6Z16 - chains A and B of the 14 polymer chains in the assembly; structure by electron microscopy, 2.98 A resolution.

Chain A:
Protein: Multisubunit Na+/H+ antiporter, A subunit
Source organism: Anoxybacillus flavithermus (strain DSM 21510 / WK1)
UniProtKB: B7GL84 (B7GL84_ANOFW); numbering as in UniProt (aligned over 1-821)
Amino-acid sequence (821 residues; row label = number of the first residue in the row):
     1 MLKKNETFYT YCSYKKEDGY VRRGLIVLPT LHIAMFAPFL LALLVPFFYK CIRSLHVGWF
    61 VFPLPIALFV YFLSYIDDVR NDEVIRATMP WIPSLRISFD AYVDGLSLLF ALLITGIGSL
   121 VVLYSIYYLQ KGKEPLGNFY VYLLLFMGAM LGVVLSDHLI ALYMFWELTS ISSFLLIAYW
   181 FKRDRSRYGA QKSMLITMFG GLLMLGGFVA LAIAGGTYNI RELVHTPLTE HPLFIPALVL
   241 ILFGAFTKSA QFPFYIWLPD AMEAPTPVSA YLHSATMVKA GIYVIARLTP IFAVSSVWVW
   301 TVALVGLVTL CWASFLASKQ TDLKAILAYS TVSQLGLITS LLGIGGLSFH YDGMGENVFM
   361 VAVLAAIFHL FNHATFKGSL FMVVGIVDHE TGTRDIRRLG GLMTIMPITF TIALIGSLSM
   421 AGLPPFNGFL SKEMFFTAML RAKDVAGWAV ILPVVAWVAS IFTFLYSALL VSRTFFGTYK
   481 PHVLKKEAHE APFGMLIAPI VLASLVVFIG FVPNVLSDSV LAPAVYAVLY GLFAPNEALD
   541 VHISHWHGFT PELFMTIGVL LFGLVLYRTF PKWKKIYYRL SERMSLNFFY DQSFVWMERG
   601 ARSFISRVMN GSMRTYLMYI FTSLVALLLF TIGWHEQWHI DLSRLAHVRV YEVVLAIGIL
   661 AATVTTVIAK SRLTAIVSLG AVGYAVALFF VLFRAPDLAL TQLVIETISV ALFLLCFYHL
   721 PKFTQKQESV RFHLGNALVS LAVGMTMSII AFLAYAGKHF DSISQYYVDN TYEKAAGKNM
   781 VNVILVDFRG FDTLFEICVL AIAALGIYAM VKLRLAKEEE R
Not modelled in the structure: 1-28, 817-821
Ion coordination: K+ near Gln702 (its only coordinating residue here)
Ligand contacts:
  - phosphatidylethanolamine (PTY), molecule 1: Phe36, Phe39, Ala42, Leu43, Pro46, Phe47, Tyr49, Lys50, Cys51, Trp91, Phe99, Val141, Leu145, Met164, Leu168
  - phosphatidylethanolamine (PTY), molecule 2: Phe36, Leu40, Asn138, Val141, Tyr142, Leu145, Leu168, Leu175
  - phosphatidylethanolamine (PTY), molecule 3: Phe69, Leu73, Ile76, Leu112, Gly116, Phe371, Leu505, Val515, Leu516, Ser519, Val520
  - phosphatidylethanolamine (PTY), molecule 4: Phe199, Leu203, Pro232, Ile235, Pro236, Val239, Leu240
  - phosphatidylethanolamine (PTY), molecule 5: Ser296, Val297, Trp300, Thr301, Leu304, Val445, Ala446, Trp448, Leu452
  - phosphatidylethanolamine (PTY), molecule 6: Val650, Tyr651, Val653, Val654, Ile657
  - phosphatidylethanolamine (PTY), molecule 7: Val654, Leu655, Gly658, Leu660, Ala661, Val664, Thr665, Ile668, Ala669, Lys670, Ser671, Thr674
  - phosphatidylethanolamine (PTY), molecule 8: Leu655, Gly658, Ala661, Ala662, Thr665, Ser671, Leu673, Thr674, Val677, Gly680, Ala681, Tyr684, Ala685, Leu688, Val710, Leu714
  - phosphatidylethanolamine (PTY), molecule 9: Thr707, Ile708, Val710, Ala711, Leu714, Leu715, Tyr718, His719
Reported in the primary citation:
  - binding site for phosphatidylethanolamine: His719
  - catalytic residues: Glu167, Lys248, His273, Lys279, His369, Lys377, Lys432, Glu433 (proposed by the authors, not directly observed)

Chain B:
Protein: Multisubunit Na+/H+ antiporter, B subunit
Source organism: Anoxybacillus flavithermus (strain DSM 21510 / WK1)
UniProtKB: B7GL83 (B7GL83_ANOFW); residue numbers follow UniProt; this construct covers 1-140
Amino-acid sequence (140 residues; row label = number of the first residue in the row):
     1 MKRNDVILRT TTAVVTPIIV LFSVQLFFAG HYYPGGGFIG GLMTAGAIVL LLLAFDIETV
    61 RKMVPINYKW LVAIGLLFAV GTGMSSMFLD RPFLTHAYKY VHLPLLDHTS LHTAVLFDLG
   121 VYFVVVGVTM IIIETIGESD
Not modelled in the structure: 1-2
Ligand contacts:
  - phosphatidylethanolamine (PTY), molecule 1: Ala13, Val14, Pro17
  - phosphatidylethanolamine (PTY), molecule 2: Leu42, Ala45, Gly46, Val49, Thr129, Ile136, Gly137, Asp140

Chain A / chain B interface:
Pairs across the interface - 49 pairs, chain A then chain B:
  Pro696(A) - Pro34(B)  hydrophobic
  Asp697(A) - Pro34(B)
  Asp697(A) - Gly35(B)  hydrogen bond (side chain-backbone)
  Leu700(A) - Ile39(B)
  Val704(A) - Ile39(B)  hydrophobic
  Val704(A) - Leu42(B)  hydrophobic
  Val704(A) - Met43(B)  hydrophobic
  Leu712(A) - Ile136(B)  hydrophobic
  Leu715(A) - Ile136(B)  hydrophobic
  Ala776(A) - His31(B)  hydrogen bond (backbone-side chain)
  Ala776(A) - Tyr98(B)
  Ala776(A) - His112(B)
  Gly777(A) - His31(B)
  Lys778(A) - His31(B)  hydrogen bond (backbone-backbone)
  Lys778(A) - Tyr32(B)
  Asn779(A) - Gly30(B)  hydrogen bond (side chain-backbone)
  Asn779(A) - His31(B)  hydrogen bond (backbone-backbone)
  Asn779(A) - Tyr32(B)
  Asn779(A) - Tyr33(B)  hydrogen bond (side chain-backbone)
  Asn779(A) - Pro34(B)
  Asn782(A) - Gly30(B)  hydrogen bond (side chain-backbone)
  Asn782(A) - His31(B)
  Asn782(A) - Gly35(B)
  Asn782(A) - Asp118(B)
  Val786(A) - His31(B)
  Val786(A) - His96(B)
  Val786(A) - Ala114(B)  hydrophobic
  Val786(A) - Phe117(B)  hydrophobic
  Val786(A) - Asp118(B)
  Asp787(A) - His96(B)  salt bridge
  Asp787(A) - His112(B)
  Gly790(A) - Phe117(B)
  Thr793(A) - Phe38(B)
  Thr793(A) - Phe117(B)
  Leu794(A) - Ala79(B)  hydrophobic
  Leu794(A) - Phe117(B)
  Glu796(A) - Phe38(B)
  Ile797(A) - Leu76(B)  hydrophobic
  Ile797(A) - Val121(B)  hydrophobic
  Ile797(A) - Val124(B)  hydrophobic
  Leu800(A) - Val128(B)
  Ala801(A) - Leu76(B)  hydrophobic
  Ala804(A) - Val128(B)  hydrophobic
  Ala804(A) - Ile131(B)
  Ile807(A) - Ile132(B)  hydrophobic
  Tyr808(A) - Thr135(B)
  Val811(A) - Thr135(B)
  Val811(A) - Ser139(B)
  Arg814(A) - Ser139(B)  hydrogen bond
Interface residues without a listed pair, chain A (32 interface residues in all): Thr701, Ile705, Ile708, Leu785, Phe791, Cys798, Lys812
Interface residues without a listed pair, chain B (32 interface residues in all): Gly36, Lys69, Val80, Phe93, Leu94, Glu138

In short:
The chain A/chain B interface involves 32 residues from each chain; the contacts include 8 hydrogen bonds and
1 salt bridge. Among the polar pairs are Asp787(A)-His96(B), Asp697(A)-Gly35(B) and Ala776(A)-His31(B). The
paper reports catalytic residues Glu167(A), Lys248(A) and His273(A) among others; a binding site for
phosphatidylethanolamine at His719(A).
Here chain A is Multisubunit Na+/H+ antiporter, A subunit and chain B is Multisubunit Na+/H+ antiporter, B
subunit, both from Anoxybacillus flavithermus (strain DSM 21510 / WK1). Entry 6Z16 (Structure of the Mrp
antiporter complex) was determined by electron microscopy.
